PDB entry 7YXB | X-ray diffraction, 2.10 A resolution | chains A and B of the 3 polymer chains in the assembly

# Chain A
Name: HLA class II histocompatibility antigen, DR alpha chain
Organism: Homo sapiens
UniProt: P01903 (DRA_HUMAN); residues 1-191 here correspond to UniProt positions 26-216 (UniProt number = residue number + 25)
Chain sequence (192 residues; numbered 1 to 192; the number before each row is that of its first residue):
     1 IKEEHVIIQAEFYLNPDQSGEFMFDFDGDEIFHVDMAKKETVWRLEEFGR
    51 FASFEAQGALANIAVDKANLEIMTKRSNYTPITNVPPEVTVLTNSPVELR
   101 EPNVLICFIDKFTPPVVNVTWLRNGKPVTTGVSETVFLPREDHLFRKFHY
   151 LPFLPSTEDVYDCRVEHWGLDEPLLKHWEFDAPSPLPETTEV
Unresolved in the structure: 182-192
Cystine bridges: Cys-107/Cys-163
Construct notes: expression tag (192)
Swiss-Prot annotation at these positions:
  - region: Glu-179 to Glu-191 (Connecting peptide)
  - site: Gln-9 (Self- and pathogen-derived peptide antigen), Gly-49 (Self-peptide antigen), Phe-51 (Self- and pathogen-derived peptide antigen), Ala-52 (Self-peptide antigen), Ser-53 (Self- and pathogen-derived peptide antigen), Glu-55 (Pathogen-derived peptide antigen), Asn-62 (Self- and pathogen-derived peptide antigen), Asn-69 (Pathogen-derived peptide antigen), Arg-76 (Self- and pathogen-derived peptide antigen)
  - glycosylation (N-linked (GlcNAc...) asparagine): Asn-78, Asn-118
Reported in the primary citation:
  - mutagenesis - N62A, N69A, R76A: decreased stability in response to thermal stability

# Chain B
Name: HLA class II histocompatibility antigen DR beta chain
Organism: Homo sapiens
UniProt: A0A1V1IGJ9 (A0A1V1IGJ9_HUMAN); residues 2-198 here correspond to UniProt positions 31-227 (UniProt number = residue number + 29)
Chain sequence (198 residues; row label = number of the first residue in the row):
     2 DTRPRFLEQVKHECHFFNGTERVRFLDRYFYHQEEYVRFDSDVGEYRAVT
    52 ELGRPDAEYWNSQKDLLEQKRAAVDTYCRHNYGVGESFTVQRRVYPEVTV
   102 YPAKTQPLQHHNLLVCSVNGFYPGSIEVRWFRNGQEEKTGVVSTGLIQNG
   152 DWTFQTLVMLETVPRSGEVYTCQVEHPSLTSPLTVEWRARSESAQSKV
Unresolved in the structure: 194-199
Cystine bridges: Cys-15/Cys-79, Cys-117/Cys-173
Construct notes: expression tag (199)
Small-molecule neighbours: citrate anion (FLC): Gln-70, Lys-71, Ala-74, Thr-77, Tyr-78

# Chain A / chain B interface
Pairs across the interface (123; chain A residue first):
  Ile-1(A) / Phe-18(B)
  Lys-2(A) / Phe-18(B)
  Glu-3(A) / His-16(B)  salt bridge
  Glu-3(A) / Phe-17(B)
  Glu-3(A) / Phe-18(B)
  Glu-4(A) / Phe-17(B)  hydrogen bond (backbone-backbone)
  Glu-4(A) / Asn-19(B)  hydrogen bond (side chain-backbone)
  Glu-4(A) / Gly-20(B)  hydrogen bond (side chain-backbone)
  His-5(A) / Cys-15(B)
  His-5(A) / His-16(B)
  His-5(A) / Phe-17(B)  hydrogen bond (backbone-backbone)
  His-5(A) / Val-91(B)
  Val-6(A) / Cys-15(B)
  Val-6(A) / His-16(B)
  Ile-7(A) / His-13(B)
  Ile-7(A) / Glu-14(B)
  Ile-7(A) / Cys-15(B)  hydrogen bond (backbone-backbone)
  Ile-7(A) / Phe-17(B)  hydrophobic
  Ile-8(A) / Lys-12(B)
  Ile-8(A) / His-13(B)
  Ile-8(A) / Glu-14(B)
  Gln-9(A) / Val-11(B)
  Gln-9(A) / Lys-12(B)
  Gln-9(A) / His-13(B)  hydrogen bond (backbone-backbone)
  Gln-9(A) / Tyr-78(B)  hydrogen bond
  Ala-10(A) / Val-11(B)
  Glu-11(A) / Gln-10(B)
  Glu-11(A) / Val-11(B)  hydrogen bond (backbone-backbone)
  Glu-11(A) / His-13(B)  salt bridge
  Phe-12(A) / Leu-8(B)  hydrophobic
  Phe-12(A) / Glu-9(B)
  Tyr-13(A) / Phe-7(B)
  Tyr-13(A) / Leu-8(B)
  Tyr-13(A) / Glu-9(B)  hydrogen bond (backbone-backbone)
  Leu-14(A) / Arg-6(B)
  Leu-14(A) / Phe-7(B)
  Asn-15(A) / Arg-6(B)
  Asn-15(A) / Phe-7(B)  hydrogen bond (backbone-backbone)
  Pro-16(A) / Arg-4(B)
  Pro-16(A) / Pro-5(B)
  Pro-16(A) / Arg-6(B)
  Asp-17(A) / Arg-6(B)  salt bridge
  Phe-24(A) / Tyr-78(B)
  Phe-24(A) / Asn-82(B)
  Phe-26(A) / Thr-90(B)
  Phe-26(A) / Val-91(B)
  Phe-26(A) / Tyr-123(B)
  Phe-26(A) / Trp-153(B)  hydrophobic
  Asp-27(A) / Gln-149(B)  hydrogen bond (backbone-side chain)
  Gly-28(A) / Gln-149(B)
  Asp-29(A) / Tyr-123(B)
  Asp-29(A) / Gln-149(B)  hydrogen bond
  Asp-29(A) / Gly-151(B)
  Asp-29(A) / Trp-153(B)  hydrogen bond (side chain-backbone)
  Glu-30(A) / Trp-153(B)  hydrogen bond (backbone-side chain)
  Ile-31(A) / Trp-153(B)  hydrophobic
  Arg-44(A) / Gly-151(B)  hydrogen bond (side chain-backbone)
  Arg-44(A) / Asp-152(B)
  Arg-44(A) / Trp-153(B)
  Leu-45(A) / Arg-93(B)
  Phe-48(A) / Phe-89(B)  hydrophobic
  Phe-48(A) / Trp-153(B)
  Phe-51(A) / Ser-88(B)
  Phe-51(A) / Phe-89(B)  hydrophobic
  Ala-52(A) / Val-85(B)  hydrophobic
  Asp-66(A) / Glu-9(B)
  Asp-66(A) / Val-11(B)
  Asn-69(A) / Glu-9(B)
  Leu-70(A) / Phe-7(B)
  Leu-70(A) / Leu-8(B)
  Leu-70(A) / Glu-9(B)
  Leu-70(A) / Tyr-32(B)  hydrophobic
  Met-73(A) / Tyr-32(B)  hydrophobic
  Met-73(A) / Tyr-37(B)
  Met-73(A) / Leu-53(B)  hydrophobic
  Thr-74(A) / Phe-7(B)
  Thr-74(A) / Tyr-32(B)
  Arg-76(A) / Leu-53(B)  hydrogen bond (side chain-backbone)
  Arg-76(A) / Asp-57(B)  salt bridge
  Ser-77(A) / Tyr-32(B)  hydrogen bond
  Tyr-79(A) / Phe-7(B)
  Thr-80(A) / Phe-7(B)
  Thr-80(A) / Tyr-32(B)  hydrogen bond (backbone-side chain)
  Thr-80(A) / His-33(B)  hydrogen bond (backbone-side chain)
  Pro-81(A) / Pro-5(B)  hydrophobic
  Pro-81(A) / Arg-6(B)
  Pro-81(A) / Phe-7(B)  hydrophobic
  Pro-81(A) / His-33(B)  hydrogen bond (backbone-side chain)
  Ile-82(A) / Arg-6(B)  hydrogen bond (backbone-backbone)
  Ile-82(A) / His-33(B)  hydrogen bond (backbone-side chain)
  Val-85(A) / Gln-34(B)
  Leu-92(A) / Ile-148(B)  hydrophobic
  Thr-93(A) / Gln-156(B)  hydrogen bond (backbone-side chain)
  Asn-94(A) / Asn-120(B)  hydrogen bond (backbone-side chain)
  Asn-94(A) / Gln-156(B)
  Ser-95(A) / Asn-120(B)
  Pro-96(A) / Thr-100(B)
  Pro-96(A) / Ser-118(B)
  Pro-96(A) / Asn-120(B)
  Ile-106(A) / Asn-150(B)
  Thr-113(A) / Leu-8(B)
  Thr-113(A) / Gln-34(B)
  Pro-115(A) / Leu-8(B)
  Pro-139(A) / Lys-12(B)
  Arg-140(A) / Lys-12(B)  hydrogen bond (backbone-side chain)
  Asp-142(A) / Gln-34(B)
  His-143(A) / Gln-10(B)  hydrogen bond (backbone-side chain)
  His-143(A) / Lys-12(B)  hydrogen bond
  His-143(A) / Arg-29(B)
  His-143(A) / Phe-31(B)
  His-143(A) / Gln-34(B)
  Leu-144(A) / Gln-34(B)
  Phe-145(A) / Leu-8(B)  hydrophobic
  Phe-145(A) / Gln-10(B)
  Arg-146(A) / Gln-149(B)  hydrogen bond
  Phe-148(A) / Gln-149(B)
  Phe-148(A) / Asn-150(B)
  Phe-148(A) / Gly-151(B)
  Tyr-150(A) / Asn-150(B)  hydrogen bond (side chain-backbone)
  Tyr-150(A) / Gly-151(B)  hydrogen bond (side chain-backbone)
  Tyr-150(A) / Asp-152(B)
  Trp-168(A) / Asp-2(B)
  Trp-168(A) / Arg-6(B)
Also at the interface, not in a pair above, chain A (61 interface residues in all): Thr-83, Thr-135
Also at the interface, not in a pair above, chain B (49 interface residues in all): Arg-23, Pro-56, Tyr-83, Phe-155
Interface features reported in the paper:
  - pairs named by the authors: Arg-76(A)/Asp-57(B) (hydrogen bond)

# In short
Chain A and chain B form an interface of 61 and 49 residues respectively; the contacts include 30 hydrogen
bonds and 4 salt bridges. Among the polar pairs are Glu-3(A)/His-16(B), Glu-11(A)/His-13(B) and
Asp-17(A)/Arg-6(B). The authors report a hydrogen bond between Arg-76(A) and Asp-57(B). The paper reports that
N62A, N69A and R76A of chain A reduce stability in response to thermal stability.
Chain A is HLA class II histocompatibility antigen, DR alpha chain and chain B is HLA class II
histocompatibility antigen DR beta chain, both from Homo sapiens; the structure, MHC-II dynamics are
maintained in HLA-DR allotypes to ensure catalyzed peptide exchange, was determined by X-ray diffraction
together with 7Z0Q and 7YX9 from the same study.
